PDB entry 7M1B | X-ray diffraction, 1.50 A resolution | chain AAA

[Chain AAA]
Name: Galactose-binding-like protein
Organism: Bacteroides thetaiotaomicron (strain ATCC 29148 / DSM 2079 / NCTC 10582 / E50 / VPI-5482)
Reference sequence: Q8A2Z7 (Q8A2Z7_BACTN); residue numbers follow UniProt; this construct covers 21-402
Sequence (382 residues; numbered 21 to 402; the number before each row is that of its first residue):
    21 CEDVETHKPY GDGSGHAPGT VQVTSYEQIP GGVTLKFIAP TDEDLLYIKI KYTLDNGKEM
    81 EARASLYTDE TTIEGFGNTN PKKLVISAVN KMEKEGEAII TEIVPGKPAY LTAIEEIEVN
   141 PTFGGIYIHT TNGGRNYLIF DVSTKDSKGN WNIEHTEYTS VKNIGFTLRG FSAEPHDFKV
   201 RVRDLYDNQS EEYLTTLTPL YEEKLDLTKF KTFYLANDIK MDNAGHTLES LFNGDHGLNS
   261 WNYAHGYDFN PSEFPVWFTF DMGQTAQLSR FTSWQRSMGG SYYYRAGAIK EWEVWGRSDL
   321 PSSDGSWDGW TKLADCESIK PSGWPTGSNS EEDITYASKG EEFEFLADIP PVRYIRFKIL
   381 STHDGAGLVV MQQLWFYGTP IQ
Disordered / not traced: 21-127, 166-173, 402
Reported in the primary citation:
  - binding site for 1,2-ethanediol: His265
  - catalytic residues: Asp204, Glu222 (by similarity / conservation)

[In short]
The paper reports catalytic residues Asp204 and Glu222; a binding site for 1,2-ethanediol at His265.
Chain AAA is Galactose-binding-like protein (Bacteroides thetaiotaomicron (strain ATCC 29148 / DSM 2079 / NCTC
10582 / E50 / VPI-5482)); the structure, SusE-like protein BT2857, was determined by X-ray diffraction (same
publication as 7M1A).
